PDB entry 3D4I | X-ray diffraction, 1.95 A resolution | chains A and C

== Chain A (and C) ==
Molecule: Sts-2 protein
Source organism: Mus musculus
Notes: fragment: PGM domain; chain C of this document is another copy of the same molecule, construct and numbering; everything in this record applies to it too
UniProtKB: Q8BX41 (Q8BX41_MOUSE); residues 354-622 here correspond to UniProt positions 181-449 (UniProt number = residue number - 173)
Sequence (273 residues; numbered 350 to 622; the number before each row is that of its first residue):
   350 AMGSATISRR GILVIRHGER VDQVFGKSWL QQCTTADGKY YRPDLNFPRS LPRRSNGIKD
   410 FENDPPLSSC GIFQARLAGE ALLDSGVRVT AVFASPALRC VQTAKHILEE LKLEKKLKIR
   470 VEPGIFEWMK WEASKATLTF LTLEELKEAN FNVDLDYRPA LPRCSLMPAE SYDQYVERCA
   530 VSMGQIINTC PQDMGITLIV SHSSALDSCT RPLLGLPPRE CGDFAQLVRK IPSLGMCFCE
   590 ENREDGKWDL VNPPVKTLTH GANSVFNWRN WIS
Construct notes: expression tag (350-353); conflict I364 (Val191 in Q8BX41)
What the authors report for this chain:
  - catalytic residues: H366
  - catalytic residues: R365, R448, E476, H551 (proposed by the authors, not directly observed)
  - contacts within the chain: H366-G367 (hydrogen bond), R365-H366, H366-R448, E476-S553 (hydrogen bond), R448-E481 (hydrogen bond), R365-S552 (hydrogen bond), R365-S582 (hydrogen bond)
  - mutagenesis - H366A: abolished catalytic activity
  - mutagenesis - A446S/S552A, E481V: increased catalytic activity on pTyr-containing proteins
  - mutagenesis - Q372V/S582Y: increased catalytic activity
  - mutagenesis - S552A/S582Y: increased catalytic activity on pNPP

== Chain A / chain C interface ==
Contacting residue pairs (108):
  E368(A) with H609(C); G610(C), hydrogen bond (side chain-backbone)
  V373(A) with T608(C); G610(C)
  F374(A) with T608(C)
  R391(A) with L426(C); K605(C)
  P392(A) with K605(C)
  D393(A) with K605(C); T606(C); L607(C); T608(C), hydrogen bond
  L394(A) with L426(C); A430(C), hydrophobic; K605(C); T606(C), hydrogen bond (backbone-backbone)
  N395(A) with L607(C); T608(C), hydrogen bond (side chain-backbone); H609(C)
  R398(A) with E429(C), salt bridge; D433(C), salt bridge
  S418(A) with F422(C); L426(C)
  C419(A) with F422(C), hydrophobic; H609(C)
  F422(A) with S418(C); C419(C), hydrophobic; F422(C), hydrophobic
  Q423(A) with N612(C)
  L426(A) with R391(C); L394(C); S418(C)
  E429(A) with R398(C), salt bridge
  A430(A) with L394(C), hydrophobic
  D433(A) with R398(C), salt bridge
  L555(A) with W620(C)
  R568(A) with W620(C), hydrogen bond (side chain-backbone)
  L576(A) with W620(C)
  P581(A) with N612(C); S613(C); F615(C)
  S582(A) with N612(C), hydrogen bond (backbone-side chain)
  M585(A) with F615(C)
  C586(A) with W620(C), hydrophobic
  L599(A) with W617(C), hydrophobic
  V600(A) with W617(C)
  N601(A) with W617(C), hydrogen bond; R618(C), hydrogen bond
  P602(A) with W617(C)
  K605(A) with R391(C); P392(C); D393(C); L394(C)
  T606(A) with D393(C), hydrogen bond; L394(C), hydrogen bond (backbone-backbone); F615(C)
  L607(A) with D393(C); N395(C); N612(C), hydrogen bond (backbone-side chain)
  T608(A) with V373(C); F374(C); D393(C), hydrogen bond; N395(C), hydrogen bond (backbone-side chain); N612(C); V614(C)
  H609(A) with E368(C); N395(C); C419(C); G610(C); A611(C); N612(C), hydrogen bond (backbone-backbone)
  G610(A) with E368(C), hydrogen bond (backbone-side chain); V373(C); H609(C); G610(C); A611(C)
  A611(A) with H609(C); G610(C); A611(C)
  N612(A) with Q423(C); P581(C); S582(C); L607(C), hydrogen bond (side chain-backbone); T608(C); H609(C), hydrogen bond (backbone-backbone)
  S613(A) with P581(C); L607(C)
  V614(A) with T606(C); T608(C)
  F615(A) with L555(C), hydrophobic; I580(C), hydrophobic; P581(C), hydrophobic; G584(C); M585(C); T606(C), hydrogen bond (backbone-side chain)
  W617(A) with L555(C); D556(C); I580(C), hydrophobic; M585(C); C586(C)
  R618(A) with L599(C); V600(C); N601(C), hydrogen bond
  W620(A) with L576(C), hydrogen bond (side chain-backbone); K579(C)
  I621(A) with R568(C); L576(C), hydrophobic; L599(C), hydrophobic
Also at the interface, not in a pair above, chain A (47 interface residues in all): A427, K579, I580, G584
Also at the interface, not in a pair above, chain C (47 interface residues in all): A427, T559

== In short ==
The chain A/chain C interface involves 47 residues from each chain, with 20 hydrogen bonds and 4 salt bridges.
Among the polar pairs are R398(A)-E429(C), R398(A)-D433(C) and E368(A)-G610(C). The paper reports catalytic
residues H366(A), R365(A) and R448(A) among others; A446S/S552A and E481V of chain A increase catalytic
activity on pTyr-containing proteins; 5 substitutions were tested in all.
Both chains are Sts-2 protein (Mus musculus). Entry 3D4I (Crystal structure of the 2H-phosphatase domain of
Sts-2) was determined by X-ray diffraction together with 3D6A and 3DB1 from the same study.
